PDB entry 8JAY | electron microscopy, 4.20 A resolution (low resolution: residue-level contacts below are approximate; hydrogen-bond / salt-bridge calls are withheld) | chains N and O of the 16 polymer chains in the assembly

[Chain N]
Protein: TIR domain-containing protein
Organism: Thermoflavifilum thermophilum
UniProtKB: A0A1I7NFG5 (A0A1I7NFG5_9BACT); residues 1-450 here = UniProt positions 1-450
Chain sequence (450 residues; row label = number of the first residue in the row):
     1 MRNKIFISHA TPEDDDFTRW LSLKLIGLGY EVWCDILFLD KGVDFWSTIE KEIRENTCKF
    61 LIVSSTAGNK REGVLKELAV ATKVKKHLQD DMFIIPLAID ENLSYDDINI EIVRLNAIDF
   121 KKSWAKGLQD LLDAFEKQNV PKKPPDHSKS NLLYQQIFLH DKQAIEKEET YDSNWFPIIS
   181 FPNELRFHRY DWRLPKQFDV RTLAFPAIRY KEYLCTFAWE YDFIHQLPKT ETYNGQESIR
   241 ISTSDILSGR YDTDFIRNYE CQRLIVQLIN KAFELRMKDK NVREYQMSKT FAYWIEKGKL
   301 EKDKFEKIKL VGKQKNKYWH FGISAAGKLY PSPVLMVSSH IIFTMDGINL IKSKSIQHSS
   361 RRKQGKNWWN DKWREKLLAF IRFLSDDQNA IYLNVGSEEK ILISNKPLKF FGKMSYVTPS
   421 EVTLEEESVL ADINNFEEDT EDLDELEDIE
Unresolved in the structure: 423-450
What the authors report for this chain:
  - mutagenesis - R54A, D106A/D107A: decreased catalytic activity

[Chain O]
Molecule: 21-nt RNA strand
Sequence (21 nucleotides; each row starts with the number of its first residue):
     1 UGACGGCUCU AAUCUAUUAG U
Ion coordination: Mg2+: U1, A3 (shared with 1 residue of chain M)

[Chain N / chain O interface]
Contacting residue pairs (13; chain N residue first):
  Arg209(N) with U17(O); U18(O)
  Lys211(N) with U17(O)
  Arg263(N) with U15(O); A16(O)
  Met287(N) with U8(O); C9(O)
  Ser288(N) with C9(O)
  Lys289(N) with U8(O); C9(O)
  His358(N) with C7(O); U8(O)
  Arg362(N) with C7(O)
Also at the interface, not in a pair above, chain O (8 interface residues in all): G6

[Overview]
Chain N and chain O each contribute 8 residues to their interface. The Mg2+ site is built by U1(O) and A3(O).
The paper reports that R54A and D106A/D107A of chain N reduce catalytic activity.
Chain N is TIR domain-containing protein (Thermoflavifilum thermophilum) and chain O is a 21-nt RNA strand;
the structure, CrtSPARTA Octamer bound with guide-target, was determined by electron microscopy together with
8J84, 8J8H, 8J9G and 8J9P from the same study.
